4OU3 - chains A and B; structure by X-ray diffraction, 1.95 A resolution.

Chain A:
Name: Aminopeptidase N
Source organism: Sus scrofa
Notes: EC 3.4.11.2
UniProtKB: P15145 (AMPN_PIG); numbering as in UniProt (aligned over 63-963)
Sequence (908 residues; each row starts with the number of its first residue):
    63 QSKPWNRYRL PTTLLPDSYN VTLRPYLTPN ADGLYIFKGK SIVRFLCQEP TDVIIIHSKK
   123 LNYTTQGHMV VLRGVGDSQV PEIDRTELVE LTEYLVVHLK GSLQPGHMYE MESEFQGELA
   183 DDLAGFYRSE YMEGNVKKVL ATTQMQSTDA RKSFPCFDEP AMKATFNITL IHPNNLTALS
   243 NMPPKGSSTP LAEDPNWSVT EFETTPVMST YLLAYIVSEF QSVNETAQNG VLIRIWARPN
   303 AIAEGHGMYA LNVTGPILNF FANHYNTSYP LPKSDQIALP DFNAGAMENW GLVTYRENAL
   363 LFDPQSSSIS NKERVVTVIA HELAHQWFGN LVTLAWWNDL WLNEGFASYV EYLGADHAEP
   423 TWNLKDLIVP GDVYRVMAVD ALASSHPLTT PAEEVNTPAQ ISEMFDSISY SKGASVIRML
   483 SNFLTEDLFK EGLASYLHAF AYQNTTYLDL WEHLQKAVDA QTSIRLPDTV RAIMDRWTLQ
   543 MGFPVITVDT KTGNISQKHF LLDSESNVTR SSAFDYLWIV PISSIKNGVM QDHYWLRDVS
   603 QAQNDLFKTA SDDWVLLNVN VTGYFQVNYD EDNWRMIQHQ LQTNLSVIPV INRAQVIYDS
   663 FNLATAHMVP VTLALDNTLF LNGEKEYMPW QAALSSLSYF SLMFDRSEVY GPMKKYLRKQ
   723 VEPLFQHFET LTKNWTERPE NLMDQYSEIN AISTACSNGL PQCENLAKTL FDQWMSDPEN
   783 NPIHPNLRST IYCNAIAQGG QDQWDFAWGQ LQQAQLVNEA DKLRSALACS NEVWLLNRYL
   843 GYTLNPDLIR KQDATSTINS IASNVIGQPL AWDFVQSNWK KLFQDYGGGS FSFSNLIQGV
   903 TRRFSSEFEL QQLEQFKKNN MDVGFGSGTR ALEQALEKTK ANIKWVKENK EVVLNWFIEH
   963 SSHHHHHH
Disordered / not traced: 965-970
Sequence notes: conflict F107 (Leu in P15145); expression tag (964-970)
Swiss-Prot annotation at these positions:
  - active site: E384 (Proton acceptor)
  - binding site (substrate): G347 to N351
  - binding site (Zn(2+)): H383, H387, E406
  - site: Y472 (Transition state stabilizer)
  - modified residue: Y171 (Sulfotyrosine)
  - glycosylation (N-linked (GlcNAc...) asparagine): N82, N124, N229, N237, N258, N286, N314, N328, N506, N556, N569, N622, N646, N736
Disulfides: C758-C765, C795-C831
Covalent attachments: N-acetylglucosamine (NAG) linked to N82, N124, N229, N237, N314, N328, N506, N556, N622, N646
Bound ions: Zn2+: H383, H387, E406
Reported in the primary citation:
  - catalytic residues: E384
  - mutagenesis - E384Q: unchanged binding to fibronectin NGR domain

Chain B:
Name: tumor-homing peptide
Sequence (6 residues; row label = number of the first residue in the row):
     1 CNGRCG
Disulfides: C1-C5

How chain A and chain B interact:
Pairs across the interface - 23 pairs, chain A then chain B:
  Q208(A) - C1(B)  hydrogen bond (side chain-backbone)
  Q208(A) - G6(B)
  S209(A) - G6(B)  hydrogen bond (side chain-backbone)
  N345(A) - R4(B)  hydrogen bond (backbone-side chain)
  A346(A) - C1(B)
  A346(A) - N2(B)
  A346(A) - G3(B)
  A346(A) - R4(B)
  G347(A) - N2(B)
  A348(A) - C1(B)
  A348(A) - N2(B)  hydrogen bond (backbone-backbone)
  M349(A) - C1(B)
  E350(A) - C1(B)  hydrogen bond (side chain-backbone)
  R358(A) - R4(B)
  H383(A) - N2(B)
  E384(A) - N2(B)
  E406(A) - C1(B)  hydrogen bond (side chain-backbone)
  S464(A) - G6(B)  hydrogen bond (side chain-backbone)
  F467(A) - C5(B)  hydrophobic
  F467(A) - G6(B)
  Y472(A) - C1(B)  hydrogen bond (side chain-backbone)
  Y472(A) - N2(B)
  Y472(A) - C5(B)
Also at the interface, not in a pair above, chain A (17 interface residues in all): Q206, I463
Interface features reported in the paper:
  - residue pairs: N345(A)-R4(B) (hydrogen bond), A346(A)-R4(B) (hydrophobic contact), R358(A)-R4(B) (water-mediated contact), V380(A)-N2(B) (water-mediated contact), H383(A)-N2(B), E384(A)-N2(B) (water-mediated contact), S410(A)-N2(B) (water-mediated contact), E413(A)-N2(B) (water-mediated contact)

Overview:
17 residues of chain A face 6 of chain B across their interface, with 8 hydrogen bonds. Polar pairs include
Q208(A)-C1(B), S209(A)-G6(B) and N345(A)-R4(B). The authors report a hydrogen bond between N345(A) and R4(B);
a hydrophobic contact between A346(A) and R4(B); water-mediated contacts between R358(A) and R4(B), V380(A)
and N2(B) and E384(A) and N2(B) among others. From the paper: the catalytic residue E384(A); E384Q of chain A
leaves binding to fibronectin NGR domain unchanged.
Here chain A is Aminopeptidase N (Sus scrofa) and chain B is tumor-homing peptide. Entry 4OU3 (Crystal
structure of porcine aminopeptidase N complexed with CNGRCG tumor-homing peptide) was determined by X-ray
diffraction.
